PDB entry 7XP3 | X-ray diffraction, 3.25 A resolution | chains B and E of the 4 polymer chains in the assembly

== Chain B ==
Molecule: NAC domain-containing protein 92
Source organism: Arabidopsis thaliana
Reference sequence: Q9FKA0 (NAC92_ARATH); residue numbers follow UniProt; this construct covers 12-170
Chain sequence (159 residues; row label = number of the first residue in the row):
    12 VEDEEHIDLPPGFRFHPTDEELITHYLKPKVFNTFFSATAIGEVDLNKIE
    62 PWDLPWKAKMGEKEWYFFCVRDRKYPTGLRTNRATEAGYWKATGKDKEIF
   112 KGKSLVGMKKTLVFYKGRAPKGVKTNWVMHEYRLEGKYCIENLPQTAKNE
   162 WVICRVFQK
Unresolved in the structure: 12-18, 48-49, 68-69
Curated features (UniProtKB/Swiss-Prot):
  - DNA-binding region: Val117

== Chain E ==
Molecule: 22-nt DNA strand
Source organism: DNA molecule
Sequence (22 nucleotides; row label = number of the first residue in the row):
     1 AGTTACGTACGGCACACGTAAC

== How chain B and chain E interact ==
Residue-residue contacts (23):
  Gly89(B) - DC22(E)  phosphate contact
  Arg91(B) - DA21(E)  hydrogen bond to the base
  Arg91(B) - DC22(E)  hydrogen bond to the sugar
  Lys102(B) - DC17(E)  base contact
  Lys102(B) - DG18(E)  hydrogen bond to the base
  Ala103(B) - DC17(E)  hydrogen bond to the base
  Thr104(B) - DC15(E)  sugar contact
  Thr104(B) - DA16(E)  hydrogen bond to the base
  Thr104(B) - DC17(E)  base contact
  Gly105(B) - DC15(E)  base contact
  Gly105(B) - DA16(E)  base contact
  Lys108(B) - DA14(E)  salt bridge to the phosphate
  Thr122(B) - DC15(E)  phosphate contact
  Val124(B) - DC15(E)  sugar contact
  Val124(B) - DA16(E)  phosphate contact
  Tyr126(B) - DA16(E)  sugar contact
  Tyr126(B) - DC17(E)  base contact
  Lys132(B) - DG18(E)  salt bridge to the phosphate
  Lys132(B) - DT19(E)  base contact
  Lys135(B) - DA16(E)  salt bridge to the phosphate
  Lys135(B) - DC17(E)  salt bridge to the phosphate
  Val139(B) - DC15(E)  phosphate contact
  His141(B) - DC15(E)  salt bridge to the phosphate
Other interface residues (no listed pair), chain B (16 interface residues in all): Tyr86, Phe168

== Summary ==
The interface between chain B and chain E involves 16 residues on one side and 8 on the other; the contacts
include 5 hydrogen bonds and 5 salt bridges. Polar contacts include Arg91(B)-DA21(E), Lys102(B)-DG18(E) and
Ala103(B)-DC17(E). From UniProt: a DNA-binding region on chain B.
Chain B is NAC domain-containing protein 92 (Arabidopsis thaliana) and chain E is a 22-nt DNA strand (DNA
molecule); the structure, DNA complex form of ORESARA1(ANAC092) NAC Domain, was determined by X-ray
diffraction, deposited together with 7XLJ.
